5OPW - chains D and E of the 14 polymer chains in the assembly; structure by X-ray diffraction, 3.19 A resolution.

== Chain D (and E) ==
Molecule: 60 kDa chaperonin
Source organism: Escherichia coli (strain K12)
Notes: fragment: GroEL; chain E of this document is another copy of the same molecule, construct and numbering; everything in this record applies to it too
UniProtKB: P0A6F5 (CH60_ECOLI); residue numbers follow UniProt; this construct covers 2-548
Amino-acid sequence (547 residues; each row starts with the number of its first residue):
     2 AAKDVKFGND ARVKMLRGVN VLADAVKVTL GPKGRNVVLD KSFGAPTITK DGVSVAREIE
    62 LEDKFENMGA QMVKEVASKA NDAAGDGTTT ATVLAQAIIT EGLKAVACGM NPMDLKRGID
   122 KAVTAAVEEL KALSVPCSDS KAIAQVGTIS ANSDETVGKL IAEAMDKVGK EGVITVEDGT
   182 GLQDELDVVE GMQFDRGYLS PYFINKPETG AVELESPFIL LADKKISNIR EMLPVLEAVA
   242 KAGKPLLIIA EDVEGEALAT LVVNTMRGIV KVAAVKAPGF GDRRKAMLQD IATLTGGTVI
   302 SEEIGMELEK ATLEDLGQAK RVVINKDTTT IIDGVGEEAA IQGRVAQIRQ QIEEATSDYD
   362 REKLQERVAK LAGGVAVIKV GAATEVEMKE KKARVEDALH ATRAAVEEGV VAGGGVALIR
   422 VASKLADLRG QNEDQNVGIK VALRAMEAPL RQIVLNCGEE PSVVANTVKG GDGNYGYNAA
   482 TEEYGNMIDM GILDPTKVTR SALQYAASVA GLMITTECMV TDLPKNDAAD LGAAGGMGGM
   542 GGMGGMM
Not modelled in the structure: 526-548
Differences from the reference sequence: engineered mutation Cys109 (Ala in P0A6F5)
Reported in the primary citation:
  - mutagenesis - A109C: unchanged binding to non-native SP

== Chain D / chain E interface ==
Pairs across the interface - 59 pairs, chain D then chain E:
  Val22(D) with Phe8(E)
  Asp25(D) with Phe8(E)
  Ala26(D) with Phe8(E); Cys519(E), hydrophobic
  Val29(D) with Glu518(E)
  Arg36(D) with Pro113(E); Met114(E); Thr516(E); Glu518(E), salt bridge
  Asn37(D) with Leu513(E); Thr516(E), hydrogen bond (backbone-backbone); Thr517(E); Glu518(E), hydrogen bond (backbone-backbone); Cys519(E)
  Val38(D) with Cys519(E)
  Val39(D) with Met69(E); Met73(E), hydrophobic; Thr517(E); Cys519(E), hydrogen bond (backbone-backbone); Met520(E); Val521(E), hydrogen bond (backbone-backbone)
  Leu40(D) with Val521(E), hydrophobic
  Asp41(D) with Met69(E); Val521(E), hydrogen bond (backbone-backbone); Thr522(E), hydrogen bond
  Ala46(D) with Gln72(E); Glu76(E)
  Pro47(D) with Met69(E); Gln72(E)
  Ile49(D) with Met73(E), hydrophobic; Leu513(E), hydrophobic
  Glu59(D) with Lys4(E), salt bridge
  Glu61(D) with Ala2(E), hydrogen bond (side chain-backbone); Ala3(E); Lys4(E), hydrogen bond (backbone-backbone)
  Leu62(D) with Ala3(E)
  Glu63(D) with Ala3(E); Leu524(E)
  Gly180(D) with Phe281(E)
  Thr181(D) with Gly282(E); Asp283(E), hydrogen bond (backbone-backbone)
  Gly182(D) with Phe281(E)
  Leu183(D) with Tyr360(E)
  Glu216(D) with Lys226(E), salt bridge
  Ala241(D) with Arg231(E)
  Lys242(D) with Glu310(E)
  Gly244(D) with Glu232(E)
  Arg268(D) with Glu257(E)
  Gly269(D) with Asn229(E); Glu257(E)
  Ile270(D) with Asn229(E)
  Lys272(D) with Ser228(E)
  Ala383(D) with Phe281(E)
  Ala384(D) with Phe281(E); Tyr360(E), hydrogen bond (backbone-side chain)
  Thr385(D) with Phe281(E)
  Glu386(D) with Arg197(E), salt bridge; Phe281(E)
  Cys458(D) with Asn112(E), hydrogen bond (backbone-side chain)
Also at the interface, not in a pair above, chain D (41 interface residues in all): Lys34, Gly35, Lys51, Ile60, Met389, Asn457, Gly459
Also at the interface, not in a pair above, chain E (36 interface residues in all): Val6, Lys65, Arg118, Arg284

== In short ==
41 residues of chain D face 36 of chain E across their interface, with 11 hydrogen bonds and 4 salt bridges.
Among the polar pairs are Arg36(D)-Glu518(E), Glu59(D)-Lys4(E) and Glu216(D)-Lys226(E). The paper reports that
A109C of chain D leaves binding to non-native SP unchanged.
Chain D and chain E are both 60 kDa chaperonin (Escherichia coli (strain K12)); the structure, Crystal
structure of the GroEL mutant A109C, was determined by X-ray diffraction, deposited together with 5OPX.
